6SEG - chains E and J of the 10 polymer chains in the assembly; structure by electron microscopy, 3.10 A resolution.

Chain E:
Protein: Histone H3-like centromeric protein A
From: Homo sapiens
Reference sequence: P49450 (CENPA_HUMAN); residue numbers follow UniProt; this construct covers 1-140
Amino-acid sequence (140 residues; each row starts with the number of its first residue):
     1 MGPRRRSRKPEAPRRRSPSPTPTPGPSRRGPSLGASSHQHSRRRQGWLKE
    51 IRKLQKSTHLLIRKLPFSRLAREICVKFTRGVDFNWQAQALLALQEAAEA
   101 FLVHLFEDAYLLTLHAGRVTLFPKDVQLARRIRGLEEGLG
Disordered / not traced: 1-44, 140
Swiss-Prot annotation at these positions:
  - region: Gln39 to Leu54 (Important for flexibility of DNA ends that protrude from nucleosomes)
  - modified residue: Gly2 (N,N,N-trimethylglycine), Ser7 (Phosphoserine), Ser17 (Phosphoserine), Ser19 (Phosphoserine), Ser27 (Phosphoserine), Ser68 (Phosphoserine)

Chain J:
Molecule: 145-nt DNA strand
From: synthetic construct
Sequence (145 nucleotides; each row starts with the number of its first residue; numbers below 1 keep their minus sign (DA-72 is residue -72)):
   -72 ATCGATGTATATATCTGACACGTGCCTGGAGACTAGGGAGTAATCCCCTT
   -22 GGCGGTTAAAACGCGGGGGACAGCGCGTACGTGCGTTTAAGCGGTGCTAG
    28 AGCTGTCTACGACCAATTGAGCGGCCTCGGCACCGGGATTCTGAT

Interface between chain E and chain J:
Pairs across the interface (16):
  Gln45(E) with DG70(J), hydrogen bond to the phosphate
  Arg63(E) with DA-14(J), sugar contact
  Arg72(E) with DT-23(J), salt bridge to the phosphate
  Asn85(E) with DT-24(J), phosphate contact; DT-23(J), phosphate contact
  Trp86(E) with DT-24(J), phosphate contact; DT-23(J), hydrogen bond to the phosphate
  Gln87(E) with DT-24(J), phosphate contact
  Ala88(E) with DT-24(J), hydrogen bond to the phosphate
  Gly117(E) with DA-3(J), phosphate contact
  Arg118(E) with DA-3(J), phosphate contact; DC-2(J), phosphate contact
  Val119(E) with DG-4(J), sugar contact; DA-3(J), hydrogen bond to the phosphate
  Thr120(E) with DA-3(J), hydrogen bond to the phosphate
  Phe122(E) with DA-3(J), sugar contact

In short:
12 residues of chain E face 7 of chain J across their interface, with 5 hydrogen bonds and 1 salt bridge.
Among the polar pairs are Gln45(E)-DG70(J), Trp86(E)-DT-23(J) and Ala88(E)-DT-24(J).
Here chain E is Histone H3-like centromeric protein A (Homo sapiens) and chain J is a 145-nt DNA strand
(synthetic construct). Entry 6SEG (Class1: CENP-A nucleosome in complex with CENP-C central region) was
determined by electron microscopy, deposited together with 6SE0, 6SE6, 6SEE and 6SEF.
